4JI1 - chains A and C of the 21 polymer chains in the assembly; structure by X-ray diffraction, 3.14 A resolution.

== Chain A ==
Molecule: 16S rRNA
From: Thermus thermophilus
Sequence (1522 nucleotides; each row starts with the number of its first residue; note: 42 numbers in that range are skipped by the numbering (no residue carries them; nothing is unmodelled there); a row labelled like 190A-190L holds insertion residues (190A, then the next letters in order); numbering starts at 0):
     0 UUUGUUGGAG AGUUUGAUCC UGGCUCAGGG UGAACGCUGG CGGCGUGCCU AAGACAUGCA
    60 AGUCGUGCGG G
    73 CCGCGGGGUU UU
    88 ACUCCG
    95 UGGUC
   101 AGCGGCGGAC GGGUGAGUAA CGCGUGGGU
  129A G
   130 ACCUACCCGG AAGAGGGGGA CAACCCGGGG AAACUCGGGC UAAUCCCCCA UGUGGACCCG
   190 C
190A-190L CCCUUGGGGUGU
   191 GUCCAAAGGG CUUU
   216 GCCCGCUUCC GGAUGGGCCC GCGUCCCAUC AGCUAGUUGG UGGGGUAAUG GCCCACCAAG
   276 GCGACGACGG GUAGCCGGUC UGAGAGGAUG GCCGGCCACA GGGGCACUGA GACACGGGCC
   336 CCACUCCUAC GGGAGGCAGC AGUUAGGAAU CUUCCGCAAU GGGCGCAAGC CUGACGGAGC
   396 GACGCCGCUU GGAGGAAGAA GCCCUUCGGG GUGUAAACUC CUGAA
   442 CCCGGGACGA AACCCCCGAC GA
   474 GGGGACUGAC GGUACCGGG
   494 GUAAUAGCGC CGGCCAACUC CGUGCCAGCA GCCGCGGUAA UACGGAGGGC GCGAGCGUUA
   554 CCCGGAUUCA CUGGGCGUAA AGGGCGUGUA GGCGGCCUGG GGCGUCCCAU GUGAAAGACC
   614 ACGGCUCAAC CGUGGGGGAG CGUGGGAUAC GCUCAGGCUA GACGGUGGGA GAGGGUGGUG
   674 GAAUUCCCGG AGUAGCGGUG AAAUGCGCAG AUACCGGGAG GAACGCCGAU GGCGAAGGCA
   734 GCCACCUGGU CCACCCGUGA CGCUGAGGCG CGAAAGCGUG GGGAGCAAAC CGGAUUAGAU
   794 ACCCGGGUAG UCCACGCCCU AAACGAUGCG CGCUAGGUCU CUGGGUCU
   848 CCUGGGGGCC GAAGCUAACG CGUUAAGCGC GCCGCCUGGG GAGUACGGCC GCAAGGCUGA
   908 AACUCAAAGG AAUUGACGGG GGCCCGCACA AGCGGUGGAG CAUGUGGUUU AAUUCGAAGX
   968 AACGCGAAGA ACCUUACCAG GCCUUGACAU GCUAGG
 1003A G
  1004 AACCCGGGUG AAAGCCUGGG GUGCCCC
1030A-1030D GCGA
  1031 GGGGAGCCCU AGCACAGGUG CUGCAUGGCC GUCGUCAGCU CGUGCCGUGA GGUGUUGGGU
  1091 UAAGUCCCGC AACGAGCGCA ACCCCCGCCG UUAGUUGCCA GCGGUUCGGC CGGGCACUCU
  1151 AACGGGACUG CCCGCGAAA
  1171 GCGGGAGGAA GGAGGGGACG ACGUCUGGUC AGCAUGGCCC UUACGGCCUG GGCGACACAC
  1231 GUGCUACAAU GCCCACUACA AAGCGAUGCC ACCCGGCAAC GGGGAGCUAA UCGCAAAAAG
  1291 GUGGGCCCAG UUCGGAUUGG GGUCUGCAAC CCGACCCCAU GAAGCCGGAA UCGCUAGUAA
  1351 UCGCGGAUCA G
 1361A C
  1362 CAUGCCGCGG UGAAUACGUU CCCGGGCCUU GUACACACXG CCXGUXACGC CAUGGGAGCG
  1422 GGCUCUACCC GAAGUCGCCG GG
  1446 AGCCUACGGG
  1459 CAGGCGCCGA GGGUAGGGCC CGUGACUGGG GCGAAGUCGU AACAAGGUAG CUGUACCGGA
  1519 AGGUGCGGCU GGAUCCACUC CUUUCU
Disordered / not traced: 0-4, 1534-1538
Modified positions: PSU (pseudouridine-5'-monophosphate) at position 516, 7MG (7N-methyl-8-hydroguanosine-5'-monophosphate) at position 527, M2G (N2-dimethylguanosine-5'-monophosphate) at position 966, 5MC (5-methylcytidine-5'-monophosphate) at position 967, 2MG (2N-methylguanosine-5'-monophosphate) at position 1207, 5MC (5-methylcytidine-5'-monophosphate) at position 1400, 4OC (4n,o2'-methylcytidine-5'-monophosphate) at position 1402, 5MC (5-methylcytidine-5'-monophosphate) at position 1404, 5MC (5-methylcytidine-5'-monophosphate) at position 1407, UR3 (3-methyluridine-5'-monophoshate) at position 1498, MA6 (6N-dimethyladenosine-5'-monophoshate) at position 1518, MA6 (6N-dimethyladenosine-5'-monophoshate) at position 1519, PSU (pseudouridine-5'-monophosphate) at position 1540, PSU (pseudouridine-5'-monophosphate) at position 1541
Sequence notes: conflict C1534 (A2157 in M26923.1), A1535 (C2158 in M26923.1)
Ion coordination: Mg2+ site 1: G15, U920; Mg2+ site 2 near G21 (its only coordinating residue here); Mg2+ site 3: G46, G394; Mg2+ site 4 near A53 (its only coordinating residue here); Mg2+ site 5: C58, U387, G388; Mg2+ site 6: A59, U387; Mg2+ site 7 near U62 (its only coordinating residue here); Mg2+ site 8 near G107 (its only coordinating residue here); Mg2+ site 9 near A109 (its only coordinating residue here); Mg2+ site 10: C110, G377; Mg2+ site 11: G117, G289; Mg2+ site 12: C121, G124, U125, G236; 89 more Mg2+ sites not listed
Small-molecule neighbours: streptomycin (SRY): U12, U13, U14, C526, 7MG_527, C912, A913, A914, A915, C1490, G1491
From the paper describing this entry:
  - mutagenesis - C1490U: increased growth

== Chain C ==
Molecule: Ribosomal protein S3
From: Thermus thermophilus
UniProtKB: P80372 (CRS3_THET8); numbering as in UniProt (aligned over 1-239)
Amino-acid sequence (239 residues; numbered 1 to 239; the number before each row is that of its first residue):
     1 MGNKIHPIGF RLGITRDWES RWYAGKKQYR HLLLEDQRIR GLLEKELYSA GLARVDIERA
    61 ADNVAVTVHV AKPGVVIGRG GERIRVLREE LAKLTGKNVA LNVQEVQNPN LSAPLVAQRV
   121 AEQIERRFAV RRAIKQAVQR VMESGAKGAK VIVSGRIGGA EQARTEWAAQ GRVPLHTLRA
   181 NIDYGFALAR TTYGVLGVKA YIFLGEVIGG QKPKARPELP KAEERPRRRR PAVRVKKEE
Disordered / not traced: 1, 208-239

== Chain A / chain C interface ==
Contacting residue pairs (72):
  U421(A) with Arg126(C), hydrogen bond to the base; Arg127(C), base contact
  U531(A) with Glu161(C), phosphate contact
  A532(A) with Arg127(C), base contact; Arg156(C), salt bridge to the phosphate; Gly158(C), base contact; Gly159(C), base contact; Glu161(C), phosphate contact; Tyr193(C), base contact
  A1055(A) with Arg156(C), hydrogen bond to the sugar; Ala160(C), sugar contact; Glu161(C), phosphate contact; Tyr193(C), base contact; Gly194(C), base contact
  U1056(A) with Arg156(C), sugar contact; Glu161(C), phosphate contact; Gln162(C), phosphate contact; Ala163(C), sugar contact; Val195(C), hydrogen bond to the sugar
  G1057(A) with Ser154(C), phosphate contact; Phe186(C), sugar contact; Leu188(C), sugar contact; Val195(C), sugar contact; Gly197(C), hydrogen bond to the phosphate
  G1058(A) with Phe186(C), sugar contact; Gly197(C), phosphate contact; Lys199(C), phosphate contact
  C1059(A) with Lys199(C), salt bridge to the phosphate
  C1060(A) with Gly2(C), base contact; Asn3(C), phosphate contact
  G1061(A) with Gly2(C), hydrogen bond to the base
  U1062(A) with Gly2(C), base contact; Asn3(C), base contact
  G1106(A) with Gly171(C), sugar contact; Arg172(C), phosphate contact
  C1107(A) with Arg172(C), salt bridge to the phosphate; Val173(C), hydrogen bond to the phosphate; Pro174(C), phosphate contact
  G1108(A) with Pro174(C), phosphate contact; Leu175(C), phosphate contact; His176(C), hydrogen bond to the phosphate
  C1109(A) with His176(C), salt bridge to the phosphate
  A1111(A) with His176(C), hydrogen bond to the base; Thr177(C), hydrogen bond to the base; Arg179(C), base contact
  C1112(A) with His176(C), hydrogen bond to the base; Thr177(C), base contact; Leu178(C), hydrogen bond to the base; Arg179(C), sugar contact
  A1188(A) with Phe10(C), sugar contact
  C1189(A) with Ile5(C), phosphate contact; Phe10(C), sugar contact; His176(C), sugar contact
  G1190(A) with Gly2(C), sugar contact; Asn3(C), hydrogen bond to the sugar; Lys4(C), hydrogen bond to the phosphate; Ile5(C), hydrogen bond to the phosphate; His176(C), sugar contact
  A1191(A) with Asn3(C), hydrogen bond to the phosphate; Lys4(C), salt bridge to the phosphate
  C1192(A) with Lys4(C), salt bridge to the phosphate; Trp167(C), phosphate contact
  G1193(A) with Asn3(C), hydrogen bond to the base; Trp167(C), hydrogen bond to the phosphate
  U1196(A) with Gln162(C), hydrogen bond to the base
  U1205(A) with Val195(C), sugar contact
  G1206(A) with Thr192(C), hydrogen bond to the sugar; Tyr193(C), sugar contact; Gly194(C), hydrogen bond to the sugar
  G1255(A) with Lys26(C), phosphate contact
  A1256(A) with Lys26(C), salt bridge to the phosphate
  U1257(A) with Lys27(C), salt bridge to the phosphate
Also at the interface, not in a pair above, chain A (32 interface residues in all): U1065, C1113, A1204
Also at the interface, not in a pair above, chain C (41 interface residues in all): Ile14, Gly155, Thr165, Tyr184, Thr191, Leu196

== Overview ==
32 residues of chain A face 41 of chain C across their interface; the contacts include 20 hydrogen bonds and 8
salt bridges. Among the polar pairs are U421(A)-Arg126(C), G1061(A)-Gly2(C) and A1111(A)-His176(C). Chain A
binds streptomycin. The Mg2+ site 1 is built by G15(A) and U920(A). The paper reports that C1490U of chain A
increases growth.
Chain A is 16S rRNA and chain C is Ribosomal protein S3, both from Thermus thermophilus; the structure,
Crystal Structure of 30S ribosomal subunit from Thermus thermophilus, was determined by X-ray diffraction
(same publication as 4JI0, 4JI2, 4JI3, 4JI4, 4JI5, 4JI6, 4JI7 and 4JI8).
